PDB entry 8WDB | electron microscopy, 2.86 A resolution | chains D and C of the 4 polymer chains in the assembly

[Chain D]
Name: Probable dipeptide-transport ATP-binding protein ABC transporter DppD
Organism: Mycobacterium tuberculosis (strain ATCC 25618 / H37Rv)
Reference sequence: I6Y482 (I6Y482_MYCTU); numbering as in UniProt (aligned over 1-548)
Amino-acid sequence (548 residues; numbered 1 to 548; the number before each row is that of its first residue):
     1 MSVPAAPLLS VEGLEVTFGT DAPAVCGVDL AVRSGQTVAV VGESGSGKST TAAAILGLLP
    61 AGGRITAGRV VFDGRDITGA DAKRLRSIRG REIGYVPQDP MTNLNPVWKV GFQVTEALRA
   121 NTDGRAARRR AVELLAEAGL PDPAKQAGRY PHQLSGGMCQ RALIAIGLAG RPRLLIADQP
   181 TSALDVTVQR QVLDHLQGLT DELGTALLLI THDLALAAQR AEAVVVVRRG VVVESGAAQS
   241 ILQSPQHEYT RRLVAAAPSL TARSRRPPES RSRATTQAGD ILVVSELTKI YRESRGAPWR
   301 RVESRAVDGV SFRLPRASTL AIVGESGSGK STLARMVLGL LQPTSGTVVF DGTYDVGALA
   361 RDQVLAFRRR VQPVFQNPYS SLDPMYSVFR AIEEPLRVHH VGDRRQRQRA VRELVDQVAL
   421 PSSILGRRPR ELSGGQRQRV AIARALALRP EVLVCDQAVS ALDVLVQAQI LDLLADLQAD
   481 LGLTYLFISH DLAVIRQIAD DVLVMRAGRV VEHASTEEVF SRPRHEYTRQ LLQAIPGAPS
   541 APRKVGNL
Unresolved in the structure: 1-5, 261-278, 537-548
Differences from the reference sequence: engineered mutation Q179 (Glu in I6Y482), Q457 (Glu in I6Y482)

[Chain C]
Name: Probable dipeptide-transport integral membrane protein ABC transporter DppC
Organism: Mycobacterium tuberculosis (strain ATCC 25618 / H37Rv)
Reference sequence: L0TEV4 (L0TEV4_MYCTU); residues 23-287 here correspond to UniProt positions 2-266 (UniProt number = residue number - 21)
Amino-acid sequence (287 residues; numbered 1 to 287; the number before each row is that of its first residue):
     1 MAEHTGFWLD AWRGLRRRPK FVIAAALILL ILVVAAFPSL FTAADPTYAD PSQSMLAPSA
    61 AHWFGTDLQG HDIYSRTVYG ARASVTVGLG ATLAVFVVGG ALGALAGFYG SWIDAVVSRV
   121 TDVFLGLPLL LAAIVLMQVM HHRTVWTVIA ILALFGWPQV ARIARGAVLE VRASDYVLAA
   181 KALGLNRFQI LLRHALPNAV GPVIAVATVA LGIFIVTEAT LSYLGVGLPT SVVSWGGDIN
   241 VAQTRLRSGS PILFYPAGAL AITVLAFMMM GDALRDALDP ASRAWRA
Unresolved in the structure: 282-287

[Interface between chain D and chain C]
Pairs across the interface (32):
  M101(D) with D175(C)
  R335(D) with L178(C)
  L340(D) with A182(C), hydrophobic
  L365(D) with G184(C)
  R368(D) with K181(C), hydrogen bond (side chain-backbone); A182(C)
  Q372(D) with A182(C); L183(C)
  P373(D) with A182(C), hydrophobic
  S380(D) with D175(C); Y176(C)
  S381(D) with D175(C); Y176(C); A179(C)
  D383(D) with Y176(C); H194(C), salt bridge; N198(C), hydrogen bond
  P384(D) with N198(C)
  M385(D) with P197(C); N198(C); L278(C)
  Y386(D) with H194(C)
  R390(D) with T5(C); G6(C)
  E394(D) with L183(C); L185(C); H194(C), salt bridge
  P395(D) with L183(C), hydrophobic
  V398(D) with L185(C), hydrophobic
  H399(D) with L183(C), hydrogen bond (side chain-backbone)
  R428(D) with L278(C), hydrogen bond (side chain-backbone); P280(C)
Other interface residues (no listed pair), chain D (23 interface residues in all): G339, F375, L382, R444
Other interface residues (no listed pair), chain C (20 interface residues in all): E3, H4, R193, D279

[Overview]
23 residues of chain D and 20 residues of chain C are in contact, with 4 hydrogen bonds and 2 salt bridges.
Among the polar pairs are D383(D)-H194(C), E394(D)-H194(C) and R368(D)-K181(C).
Chain D is Probable dipeptide-transport ATP-binding protein ABC transporter DppD and chain C is Probable
dipeptide-transport integral membrane protein ABC transporter DppC, both from Mycobacterium tuberculosis
(strain ATCC 25618 / H37Rv); the structure, Cryo-EM structure of the ATP-bound DppABCD complex, was determined
by electron microscopy.
